8Q04 - chains P and C of the 16 polymer chains in the assembly; structure by electron microscopy, 2.39 A resolution.

== Chain P (and C) ==
Name: Ribulose bisphosphate carboxylase small subunit, chloroplastic
From: Chlorella sorokiniana
Notes: chain C of this document is another copy of the same molecule, construct and numbering; everything in this record applies to it too
UniProt: A0A2P6U2H5 (A0A2P6U2H5_CHLSO); residues -42 to 140 here correspond to UniProt positions 602-784 (UniProt number = residue number + 644)
Chain sequence (183 residues; row label = number of the first residue in the row; numbers below 1 keep their minus sign (Met-42 is residue -42)):
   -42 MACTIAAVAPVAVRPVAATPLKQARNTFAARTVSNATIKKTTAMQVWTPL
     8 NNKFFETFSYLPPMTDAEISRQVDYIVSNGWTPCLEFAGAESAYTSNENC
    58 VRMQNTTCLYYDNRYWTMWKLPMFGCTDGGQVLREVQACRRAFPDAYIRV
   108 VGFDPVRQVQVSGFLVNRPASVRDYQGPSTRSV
Not modelled in the structure: -42 to 1, 77-82
Differences from the reference sequence: conflict Ala-25 (Gly619 in A0A2P6U2H5), Thr-24 (Ala620 in A0A2P6U2H5), Ser35 (Gly679 in A0A2P6U2H5), Leu90 (Ile734 in A0A2P6U2H5), Ala127 (Ser771 in A0A2P6U2H5)

== Interface between chain P and chain C ==
Contacting residue pairs - 18 pairs, chain P then chain C:
  Val3(P) - Met75(C)
  Val3(P) - Trp76(C)
  Thr5(P) - Phe100(C)
  Pro6(P) - Phe44(C)  hydrophobic
  Leu7(P) - Glu48(C)
  Leu7(P) - Phe100(C)  hydrophobic
  Asn54(P) - Asn56(C)
  Asn54(P) - Arg59(C)  hydrogen bond
  Cys57(P) - Val58(C)
  Cys57(P) - Arg59(C)  hydrogen bond
  Val58(P) - Val58(C)
  Gln61(P) - Gln61(C)
  Asn62(P) - Gln61(C)
  Thr63(P) - Gln61(C)
  Thr64(P) - Arg59(C)  hydrogen bond (backbone-side chain)
  Tyr67(P) - Arg59(C)  hydrogen bond (backbone-side chain)
  Tyr68(P) - Arg59(C)
  Val140(P) - Ala99(C)  hydrophobic
Interface residues without a listed pair, chain P (15 interface residues in all): Met60
Interface residues without a listed pair, chain C (11 interface residues in all): Thr74

== In short ==
15 residues of chain P face 11 of chain C across their interface; the contacts include 4 hydrogen bonds. Polar
pairs include Asn54(P)-Arg59(C), Cys57(P)-Arg59(C) and Thr64(P)-Arg59(C).
Chain P and chain C are both Ribulose bisphosphate carboxylase small subunit, chloroplastic (Chlorella
sorokiniana); the structure, Chlorella sorokiniana Rubisco: D4 symmetry imposed, was determined by electron
microscopy (same publication as 8Q05).
